6U8Q - chains E and M of the 16 polymer chains in the assembly; structure by electron microscopy, 4.67 A resolution (low resolution: residue-level contacts below are approximate; hydrogen-bond / salt-bridge calls are withheld).

[Chain E]
Molecule: 27-nt DNA strand
Sequence (27 nucleotides; numbered 15 to 41; the number before each row is that of its first residue):
    15 ACTGCTAGAG ATTTTCCCGC CCACGCT
Disordered / not traced: 40-41

[Chain M]
Name: Integrase
Source organism: Human immunodeficiency virus 1
Notes: EC 2.7.7.-
Reference sequence: Q76353 (Q76353_9HIV1); residue numbers follow UniProt; this construct covers 1-288
Chain sequence (364 residues; numbered -75 to 288; the number before each row is that of its first residue; numbers below 1 keep their minus sign (Gly-75 is residue -75)):
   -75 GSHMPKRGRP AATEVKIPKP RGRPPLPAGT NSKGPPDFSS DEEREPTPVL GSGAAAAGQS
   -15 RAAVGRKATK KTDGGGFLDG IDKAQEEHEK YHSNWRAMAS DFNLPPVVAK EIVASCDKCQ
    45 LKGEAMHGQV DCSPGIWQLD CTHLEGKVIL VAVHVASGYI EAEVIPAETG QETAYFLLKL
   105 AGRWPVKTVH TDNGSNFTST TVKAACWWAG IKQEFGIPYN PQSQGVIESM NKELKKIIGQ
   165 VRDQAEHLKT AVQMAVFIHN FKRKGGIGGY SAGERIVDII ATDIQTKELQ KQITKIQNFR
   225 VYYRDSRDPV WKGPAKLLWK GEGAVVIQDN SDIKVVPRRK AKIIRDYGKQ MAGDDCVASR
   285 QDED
Disordered / not traced: -75 to 55, 140-148, 210-221, 271-288
Construct notes: expression tag (-75 to 0)
What the authors report for this chain:
  - catalytic residues: Asp64, Asp116 (citing earlier work)

[Interface between chain E and chain M]
Residue-residue contacts (8):
  DA15(E) - Trp243(M)
  DC16(E) - Gly245(M)
  DC16(E) - Glu246(M)
  DC16(E) - Gly247(M)
  DC16(E) - Ala248(M)
  DT17(E) - Glu246(M)
  DT17(E) - Gly247(M)
  DG18(E) - Arg263(M)
Other interface residues (no listed pair), chain M (7 interface residues in all): Pro261

[Overview]
The interface between chain E and chain M involves 4 residues on one side and 7 on the other. The paper
reports catalytic residues Asp64(M) and Asp116(M).
Chain E is a 27-nt DNA strand and chain M is Integrase (Human immunodeficiency virus 1); the structure, CryoEM
structure of HIV-1 cleaved synaptic complex (CSC) intasome, was determined by electron microscopy together
with 6VDK from the same study.
